Entry 4FJM (X-ray diffraction, 2.02 A resolution); this record covers chains A and T of the 3 polymer chains in the assembly.

Chain A:
Protein: DNA polymerase
From: Enterobacteria phage RB69
Notes: EC 2.7.7.7
Reference sequence: Q38087 (DPOL_BPR69); numbering as in UniProt (aligned over 1-903)
Chain sequence (903 residues; numbered 1 to 903; the number before each row is that of its first residue):
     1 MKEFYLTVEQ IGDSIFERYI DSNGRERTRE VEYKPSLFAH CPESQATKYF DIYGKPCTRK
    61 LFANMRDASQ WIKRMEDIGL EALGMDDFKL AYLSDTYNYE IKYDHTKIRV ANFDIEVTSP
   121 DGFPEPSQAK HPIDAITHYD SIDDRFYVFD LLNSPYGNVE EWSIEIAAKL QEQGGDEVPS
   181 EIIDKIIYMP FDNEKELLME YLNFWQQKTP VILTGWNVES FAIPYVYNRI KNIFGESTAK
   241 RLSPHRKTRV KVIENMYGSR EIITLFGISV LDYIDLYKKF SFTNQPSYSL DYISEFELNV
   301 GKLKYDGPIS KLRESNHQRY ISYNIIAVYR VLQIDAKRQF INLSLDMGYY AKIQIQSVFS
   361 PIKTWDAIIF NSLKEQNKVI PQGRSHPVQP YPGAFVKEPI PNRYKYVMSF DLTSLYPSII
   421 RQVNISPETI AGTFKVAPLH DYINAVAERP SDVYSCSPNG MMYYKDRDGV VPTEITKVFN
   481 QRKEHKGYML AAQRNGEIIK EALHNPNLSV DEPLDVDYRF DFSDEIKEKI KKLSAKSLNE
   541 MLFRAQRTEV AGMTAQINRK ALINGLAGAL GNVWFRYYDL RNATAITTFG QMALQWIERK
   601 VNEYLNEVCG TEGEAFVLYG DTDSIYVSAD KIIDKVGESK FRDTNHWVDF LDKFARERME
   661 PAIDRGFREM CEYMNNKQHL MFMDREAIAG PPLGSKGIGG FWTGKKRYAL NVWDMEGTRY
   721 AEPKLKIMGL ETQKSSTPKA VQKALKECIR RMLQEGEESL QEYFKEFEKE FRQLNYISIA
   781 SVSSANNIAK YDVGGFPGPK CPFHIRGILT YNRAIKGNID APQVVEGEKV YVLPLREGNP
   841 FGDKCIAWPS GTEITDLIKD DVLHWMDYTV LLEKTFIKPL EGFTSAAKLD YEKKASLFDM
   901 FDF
Disordered / not traced: 902-903
Differences from the reference sequence: engineered mutation Ala222 (Asp in Q38087), Ala327 (Asp in Q38087), Ala561 (Leu in Q38087), Gly565 (Ser in Q38087), Ala567 (Tyr in Q38087)
Metal / ion sites: Ca2+ site 1 near Glu116 (its only coordinating residue here); Ca2+ site 2: Asp411, Leu412, Asp623 (together with 2'-deoxycytidine-5'-triphosphate); Ca2+ site 3: Asn505, Asn507, Lys531; Ca2+ site 4: Asp623 (together with 2'-deoxycytidine-5'-triphosphate); Ca2+ site 5 near Glu716 (its only coordinating residue here)
Small-molecule neighbours: 2'-deoxycytidine-5'-triphosphate (DCP): Asp411, Leu412, Thr413, Ser414, Leu415, Tyr416, Pro417, Arg482, Lys486, Lys560, Asn564, Thr622, Asp623
From the paper describing this entry:
  - binding site for DNA template (chain T): Gly568

Chain T:
Molecule: DNA template
Sequence (17 nucleotides; numbered 2 to 18; the number before each row is that of its first residue):
     2 CGAGTAAGCA GTCCGCG

How chain A and chain T interact:
Contacting residue pairs (44; chain A residue first):
  Glu219(A) with DC2(T), hydrogen bond to the base
  Ile253(A) with DC2(T), sugar contact
  Glu254(A) with DC2(T), sugar contact
  Asn255(A) with DC2(T), phosphate contact
  Arg260(A) with DC2(T), salt bridge to the phosphate
  Ile262(A) with DC2(T), base contact
  Asp275(A) with DG3(T), base contact
  Phe359(A) with DG3(T), base contact
  Ser360(A) with DG3(T), phosphate contact; DA4(T), hydrogen bond to the phosphate
  Pro361(A) with DG3(T), phosphate contact; DA4(T), phosphate contact
  Ile362(A) with DA4(T), hydrogen bond to the phosphate
  Tyr391(A) with DG5(T), sugar contact; DT6(T), sugar contact
  Pro392(A) with DT6(T), phosphate contact; DA7(T), phosphate contact
  Gly393(A) with DT6(T), hydrogen bond to the phosphate; DA7(T), hydrogen bond to the phosphate
  Ala394(A) with DA7(T), sugar contact
  Val396(A) with DA8(T), phosphate contact
  Asn564(A) with DA4(T), base contact
  Gly565(A) with DA4(T), sugar contact
  Gly568(A) with DA4(T), base contact; DG5(T), sugar contact
  Ala569(A) with DA4(T), sugar contact
  Gly571(A) with DG5(T), sugar contact
  Asn572(A) with DA4(T), hydrogen bond to the phosphate; DG5(T), hydrogen bond to the phosphate
  Lys705(A) with DA8(T), salt bridge to the phosphate; DG9(T), sugar contact
  Lys706(A) with DA7(T), base contact; DA8(T), sugar contact
  Arg707(A) with DG9(T), phosphate contact; DC10(T), salt bridge to the phosphate
  Glu731(A) with DC10(T), sugar contact
  Pro799(A) with DC14(T), phosphate contact
  Lys800(A) with DT13(T), phosphate contact; DC14(T), hydrogen bond to the phosphate
  Cys801(A) with DT13(T), sugar contact
  Phe803(A) with DG12(T), sugar contact
  Lys844(A) with DT13(T), salt bridge to the phosphate
  Lys874(A) with DG12(T), salt bridge to the phosphate
  Lys878(A) with DA11(T), salt bridge to the phosphate
Interface residues without a listed pair, chain A (39 interface residues in all): Lys363, Pro390, Glu398, Thr703, Lys734, Arg806

In short:
39 residues of chain A and 13 residues of chain T are in contact, with 8 hydrogen bonds and 6 salt bridges.
Polar contacts include Glu219(A)-DC2(T), Ser360(A)-DA4(T) and Ile362(A)-DA4(T). Chain A binds
2'-deoxycytidine-5'-triphosphate. Asp411(A), Leu412(A) and Asp623(A) form the Ca2+ site 2. The paper reports a
binding site for DNA template (chain T) at Gly568(A).
Chain A is DNA polymerase (Enterobacteria phage RB69) and chain T is DNA template; the structure, RB69 DNA
polymerase ternary complex with dCTP/dA, was determined by X-ray diffraction, deposited together with 4FJ5,
4FJ7, 4FJ8, 4FJ9, 4FJG, 4FJH and 9 further entries.
